PDB entry 8KG6 | electron microscopy, 3.07 A resolution | chains 2 and I of the 20 polymer chains in the assembly

# Chain 2
Protein: DNA replication licensing factor MCM2
From: Saccharomyces cerevisiae S288C
Notes: EC 3.6.4.12
UniProtKB: P29469 (MCM2_YEAST); residue numbers follow UniProt; this construct covers 1-868
Amino-acid sequence (868 residues; each row starts with the number of its first residue):
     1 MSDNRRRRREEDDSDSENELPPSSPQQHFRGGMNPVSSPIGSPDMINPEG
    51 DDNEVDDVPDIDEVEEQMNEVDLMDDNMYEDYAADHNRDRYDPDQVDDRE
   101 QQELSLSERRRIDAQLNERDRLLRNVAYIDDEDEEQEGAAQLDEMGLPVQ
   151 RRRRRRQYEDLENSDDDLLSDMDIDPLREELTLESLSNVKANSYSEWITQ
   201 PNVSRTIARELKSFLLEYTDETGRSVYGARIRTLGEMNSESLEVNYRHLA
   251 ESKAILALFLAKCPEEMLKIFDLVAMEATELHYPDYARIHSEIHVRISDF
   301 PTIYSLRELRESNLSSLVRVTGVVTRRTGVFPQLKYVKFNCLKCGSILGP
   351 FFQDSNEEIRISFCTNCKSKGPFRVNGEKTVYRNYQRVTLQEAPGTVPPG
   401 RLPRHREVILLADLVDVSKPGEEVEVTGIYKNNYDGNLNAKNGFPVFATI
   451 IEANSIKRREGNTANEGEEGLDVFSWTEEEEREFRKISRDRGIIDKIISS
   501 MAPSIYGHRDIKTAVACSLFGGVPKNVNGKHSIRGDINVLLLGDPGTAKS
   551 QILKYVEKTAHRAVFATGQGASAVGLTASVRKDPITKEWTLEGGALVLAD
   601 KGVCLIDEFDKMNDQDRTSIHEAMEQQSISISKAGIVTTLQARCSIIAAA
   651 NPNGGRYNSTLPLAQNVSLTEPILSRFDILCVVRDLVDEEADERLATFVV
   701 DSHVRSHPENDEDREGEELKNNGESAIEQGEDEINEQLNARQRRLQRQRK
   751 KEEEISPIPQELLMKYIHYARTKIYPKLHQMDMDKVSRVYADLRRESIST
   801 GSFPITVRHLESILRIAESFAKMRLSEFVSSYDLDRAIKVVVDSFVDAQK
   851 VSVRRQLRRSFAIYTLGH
Not modelled in the structure: 1-179, 711-737
Metal / ion sites: Zn2+: Cys341, Cys344, Cys364; Mg2+: Ser550 (together with ADP)
Ligand contacts:
  - ADP (adenosine-5'-diphosphate): Ser504, Ile505, Tyr506, His508, Asp544, Pro545, Gly546, Thr547, Ala548, Lys549, Ser550, Gln551, Leu695, Val699
  - ATP-gamma-S (AGS; phosphothiophosphoric acid-adenylate ester): His531, Glu625, Gln626, Arg676, Val807, Arg808, Glu811
Curated features (UniProtKB/Swiss-Prot):
  - zinc finger: Cys341 to Cys367 (C4-type)
  - motif: Ser675 to Asp678 (Arginine finger)
  - binding site (ATP): Gly543 to Ser550
  - modified residue (Phosphoserine): Ser14, Ser16, Ser23, Ser164, Ser170
  - natural variant: Glu392 (E392K: In allele MCM2-1)
  - mutagenesis: Cys364 (C364Y/F/S/H: Loss of activity), Cys367 (C367Y/F/S/H: Loss of activity), Lys549 (K549A: Reduces MCM2-7 complex helicase activity. Abolishes MCM2-7 complex helicase activity; when associated with MCM5 A-422. Reduces MCM2-7 complex helicase activity; when associated with MCM3 A-415), Arg676 (R676A: Loss of MCM2-7 complex helicase activity)

# Chain I
Molecule: 71-nt DNA strand
Sequence (71 nucleotides; numbered 1 to 71; the number before each row is that of its first residue):
     1 TAGAGTAGGAAGTGATGGTAAGTGATTAGAGAATTGGAGAGTGTGTTTTT
    51 TTTTTTTTTTTTTTTTTTTTT
Not modelled in the structure: 1-25, 61-71

# Interface between chain 2 and chain I
Pairs across the interface - 12 pairs, chain 2 then chain I:
  Ser572(2) with DT58(I), hydrogen bond to the phosphate
  Val574(2) with DT57(I), phosphate contact; DT58(I), phosphate contact
  Val580(2) with DT56(I), sugar contact; DT57(I), hydrogen bond to the phosphate
  Lys582(2) with DT54(I), hydrogen bond to the base
  Trp589(2) with DT55(I), base contact; DT56(I), sugar contact
  Lys633(2) with DT56(I), phosphate contact; DT57(I), salt bridge to the phosphate
  Ala634(2) with DT55(I), phosphate contact; DT56(I), hydrogen bond to the phosphate
Also at the interface, not in a pair above, chain 2 (10 interface residues in all): Gly575, Ala578, Ser579

# In short
Chain 2 and chain I form an interface of 10 and 5 residues respectively, with 4 hydrogen bonds and 1 salt
bridge. Polar contacts include Lys582(2)-DT54(I), Ser572(2)-DT58(I) and Val580(2)-DT57(I). Chain 2 binds ADP
and ATP-gamma-S.
Here chain 2 is DNA replication licensing factor MCM2 (Saccharomyces cerevisiae S288C) and chain I is a 71-nt
DNA strand. Entry 8KG6 (Yeast replisome in state I) was determined by electron microscopy, deposited together
with 8W7S, 8KG8, 8KG9 and 8W7M.
